PDB entry 1OGV | X-ray diffraction, 2.35 A resolution | chains L and M of the 3 polymer chains in the assembly

# Chain L
Name: Reaction center protein L chain
Source organism: Rhodobacter sphaeroides
UniProtKB: P0C0Y8 (RCEL_RHOSH); residues 1-281 here correspond to UniProt positions 2-282 (UniProt number = residue number + 1)
Amino-acid sequence (281 residues; each row starts with the number of its first residue):
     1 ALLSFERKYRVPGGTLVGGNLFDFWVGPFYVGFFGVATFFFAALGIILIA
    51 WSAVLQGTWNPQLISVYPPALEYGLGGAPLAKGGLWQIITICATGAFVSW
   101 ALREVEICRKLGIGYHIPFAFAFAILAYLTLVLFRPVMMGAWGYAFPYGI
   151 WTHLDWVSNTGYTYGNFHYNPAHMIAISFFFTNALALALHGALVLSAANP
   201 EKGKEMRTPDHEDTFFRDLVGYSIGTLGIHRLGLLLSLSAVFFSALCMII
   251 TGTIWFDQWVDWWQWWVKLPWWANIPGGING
Metal / ion sites: bacteriochlorophyll a Mg site 1 near His-153 (its only coordinating residue here); bacteriochlorophyll a Mg site 2 near His-173 (its only coordinating residue here); Fe2+: His-190, His-230 (shared with His-219(M), Glu-234(M), His-266(M) of chain M)
Small-molecule neighbours:
  - bacteriochlorophyll a (BCL), molecule 1: Ile-46, Ile-49, Phe-97, Tyr-128, Leu-131, Phe-146, Ile-150, Trp-151, His-153, Leu-154, Trp-156, Val-157
  - bacteriochlorophyll a (BCL), molecule 2: Phe-97, Phe-121, Ala-124, Ile-125, Ala-127, Tyr-128, Leu-131, Trp-156, Val-157, Ser-158, Thr-160, Gly-161, Tyr-162, Asn-166, Phe-167, His-168, His-173, Ala-176, Ile-177, Phe-180, Phe-181, Val-241, Ser-244, Ala-245, Cys-247, Met-248
  - bacteriochlorophyll a (BCL), molecule 3: Val-157, Tyr-162, His-168, Phe-181
  - bacteriochlorophyll a (BCL), molecule 4: His-168, His-173, Met-174, Ile-177, Ser-178, Phe-181, Thr-182, Leu-185
  - bacteriopheophytin a (BPH), molecule 1: Thr-38, Phe-41, Ala-42, Gly-45, Ile-49, Ile-89, Cys-92, Ala-93, Ala-96, Phe-97, Trp-100, Glu-104, Ile-117, Ala-120, Phe-121, Phe-123, Ala-124, Tyr-128, Phe-146, Pro-147, Tyr-148, Gly-149, Ile-150, His-153, Phe-180, Ser-237, Leu-238, Val-241
  - bacteriopheophytin a (BPH), molecule 2: Phe-181, Ala-184, Leu-185, Ala-188, Leu-189, Phe-216, Leu-219

# Chain M
Name: Reaction center protein M chain
Source organism: Rhodobacter sphaeroides
UniProtKB: P0C0Y9 (RCEM_RHOSH); residues 1-307 here correspond to UniProt positions 2-308 (UniProt number = residue number + 1)
Amino-acid sequence (307 residues; row label = number of the first residue in the row):
     1 AEYQNIFSQVQVRGPADLGMTEDVNLANRSGVGPFSTLLGWFGNAQLGPI
    51 YLGSLGVLSLFSGLMWFFTIGIWFWYQAGWNPAVFLRDLFFFSLEPPAPE
   101 YGLSFAAPLKEGGLWLIASFFMFVAVWSWWGRTYLRAQALGMGKHTAWAF
   151 LSAIWLWMVLGFIRPILMGSWSEAVPYGIFSHLDWTNNFSLVHGNLFYNP
   201 FHGLSIAFLYGSALLFAMHGATILAVSRFGGERELEQIADRGTAAERAAL
   251 FWRWTMGFNATMEGIHRWAIWMAVLVTLTGGIGILLSGTVVDNWYVWGQN
   301 HGMAPLN
Unresolved in the structure: 303-307
Swiss-Prot annotation at these positions:
  - binding site ((7R,8Z)-bacteriochlorophyll b): His-182, His-202
  - binding site (Fe cation): His-219, Glu-234, His-266
  - binding site (a ubiquinone): Trp-252
Metal / ion sites: bacteriochlorophyll a Mg site 1 near His-182 (its only coordinating residue here); bacteriochlorophyll a Mg site 2 near His-202 (its only coordinating residue here); Fe2+: His-219, Glu-234, His-266 (shared with His-190(L), His-230(L) of chain L)
Small-molecule neighbours:
  - bacteriochlorophyll a (BCL), molecule 1: Trp-66, Val-126, Phe-150, Ala-153, Ile-154, Leu-156, Trp-157, Leu-160, Trp-185, Thr-186, Asn-187, Phe-189, Ser-190, Asn-195, Leu-196, Phe-197, His-202, Ser-205, Ile-206, Leu-209, Tyr-210, Val-276, Thr-277, Gly-280, Gly-281, Ile-284
  - bacteriochlorophyll a (BCL), molecule 2: Trp-157, Leu-160, Val-175, Ile-179, His-182, Leu-183, Trp-185, Thr-186
  - bacteriochlorophyll a (BCL), molecule 3: Thr-186, Phe-197, Tyr-210
  - bacteriochlorophyll a (BCL), molecule 4: Phe-197, Gly-203, Ile-206, Ala-207, Tyr-210, Gly-211, Leu-214
  - bacteriopheophytin a (BPH), molecule 1: Ser-59, Leu-60, Gly-63, Leu-64, Ala-125, Val-126, Trp-129, Thr-133, Thr-146, Ala-149, Phe-150, Ala-153, Ala-273, Val-274, Thr-277
  - bacteriopheophytin a (BPH), molecule 2: Tyr-210, Ala-213, Leu-214, Ala-217, Met-218, Trp-252, Thr-255, Met-256
  - ubiquinone-10 (U10): Leu-214, Leu-215, Met-218, His-219, Thr-222, Ile-223, Ala-245, Ala-248, Ala-249, Trp-252, Met-256, Phe-258, Asn-259, Ala-260, Thr-261, Met-262, Ile-265, Trp-268, Met-272

# Interface between chain L and chain M
Contacting residue pairs - 209 pairs, chain L then chain M:
  Ala-1(L) / Arg-253(M)  hydrogen bond (backbone-side chain)
  Leu-3(L) / Leu-250(M)  hydrophobic
  Leu-3(L) / Arg-253(M)
  Leu-3(L) / Asn-259(M)
  Phe-5(L) / Arg-241(M)
  Phe-5(L) / Glu-246(M)
  Glu-6(L) / Leu-250(M)
  Glu-6(L) / Arg-253(M)  salt bridge
  Glu-6(L) / Trp-254(M)  hydrogen bond
  Lys-8(L) / Glu-246(M)  salt bridge
  Tyr-9(L) / Thr-243(M)  hydrogen bond
  Tyr-9(L) / Glu-246(M)  hydrogen bond
  Tyr-9(L) / Arg-247(M)
  Tyr-9(L) / Leu-250(M)  hydrophobic
  Tyr-9(L) / Trp-254(M)
  Arg-10(L) / Trp-254(M)
  Trp-25(L) / Trp-254(M)
  Pro-28(L) / Arg-253(M)
  Pro-28(L) / Trp-254(M)
  Pro-28(L) / Gly-257(M)
  Phe-29(L) / Trp-254(M)
  Phe-29(L) / Met-256(M)
  Phe-29(L) / Gly-257(M)
  Tyr-30(L) / Trp-254(M)  hydrogen bond (backbone-backbone)
  Trp-100(L) / Thr-255(M)
  Arg-103(L) / Trp-254(M)  hydrogen bond (side chain-backbone)
  Arg-103(L) / Thr-255(M)  hydrogen bond (side chain-backbone)
  Glu-104(L) / Phe-251(M)
  Glu-104(L) / Thr-255(M)
  Ile-107(L) / Phe-251(M)  hydrophobic
  Ile-107(L) / Thr-255(M)
  Cys-108(L) / Phe-251(M)  hydrophobic
  Lys-110(L) / Trp-254(M)
  Leu-111(L) / Arg-247(M)  hydrogen bond (backbone-side chain)
  Leu-111(L) / Phe-251(M)  hydrophobic
  Leu-111(L) / Trp-254(M)  hydrophobic
  Gly-112(L) / Arg-228(M)  hydrogen bond (backbone-side chain)
  Gly-112(L) / Phe-229(M)
  Ile-113(L) / Ala-225(M)
  Ile-113(L) / Val-226(M)  hydrophobic
  Ile-113(L) / Arg-228(M)
  Ile-113(L) / Phe-229(M)  hydrophobic
  Gly-114(L) / Ala-225(M)  hydrogen bond (backbone-backbone)
  Gly-114(L) / Arg-228(M)
  His-116(L) / Gln-4(M)  hydrogen bond (side chain-backbone)
  His-116(L) / Ala-221(M)
  His-116(L) / Leu-224(M)
  His-116(L) / Ala-225(M)
  Ile-117(L) / Ala-221(M)
  Ile-117(L) / Thr-222(M)
  Ile-117(L) / Phe-251(M)  hydrophobic
  Ile-117(L) / Trp-252(M)  hydrophobic
  Trp-151(L) / Phe-197(M)
  Trp-151(L) / Tyr-198(M)  hydrophobic
  Leu-154(L) / Phe-197(M)
  Asp-155(L) / Tyr-198(M)  hydrogen bond
  Val-157(L) / Phe-197(M)  hydrophobic
  Ser-158(L) / Phe-197(M)
  Tyr-162(L) / Asn-187(M)  hydrogen bond
  Tyr-162(L) / Leu-191(M)
  Asn-166(L) / Leu-183(M)
  Asn-166(L) / Asp-184(M)
  Asn-166(L) / Asn-187(M)
  His-168(L) / Leu-183(M)  hydrogen bond (side chain-backbone)
  His-168(L) / Thr-186(M)
  Tyr-169(L) / Phe-180(M)
  Tyr-169(L) / Asp-184(M)  hydrogen bond
  Met-174(L) / Phe-180(M)  hydrophobic
  Met-174(L) / Leu-183(M)  hydrophobic
  Phe-180(L) / Leu-209(M)
  Phe-180(L) / Ala-213(M)  hydrophobic
  Asn-183(L) / Ser-212(M)  hydrogen bond (side chain-backbone)
  Asn-183(L) / Ala-213(M)
  Asn-183(L) / Phe-216(M)
  Ala-184(L) / Ala-273(M)
  Ala-186(L) / Phe-216(M)
  Leu-187(L) / Ser-212(M)
  Leu-187(L) / Phe-216(M)
  Leu-187(L) / Ala-269(M)  hydrophobic
  Ala-188(L) / Ala-273(M)  hydrophobic
  Leu-189(L) / Thr-146(M)
  His-190(L) / His-219(M)  hydrogen bond
  His-190(L) / Glu-234(M)  salt bridge
  His-190(L) / His-266(M)  hydrogen bond
  Gly-191(L) / His-266(M)
  Ala-192(L) / His-145(M)
  Ala-192(L) / Thr-146(M)
  Ala-192(L) / Ile-270(M)  hydrophobic
  Val-194(L) / Glu-234(M)
  Val-194(L) / Leu-235(M)
  Val-194(L) / His-266(M)
  Leu-195(L) / His-145(M)
  Leu-195(L) / Glu-263(M)
  Leu-195(L) / His-266(M)
  Leu-195(L) / Arg-267(M)
  Leu-195(L) / Ile-270(M)  hydrophobic
  Ser-196(L) / Met-142(M)
  Ser-196(L) / Gly-143(M)  hydrogen bond (backbone-backbone)
  Ser-196(L) / His-145(M)  hydrogen bond (backbone-side chain)
  Ala-197(L) / Met-142(M)  hydrophobic
  Ala-197(L) / Leu-235(M)  hydrophobic
  Ala-198(L) / Leu-235(M)
  Asn-199(L) / Gly-143(M)
  Asn-199(L) / His-145(M)
  Asn-199(L) / Glu-263(M)  hydrogen bond
  Asn-199(L) / Arg-267(M)  hydrogen bond
  Pro-200(L) / Gly-141(M)
  Pro-200(L) / Gly-143(M)
  Glu-201(L) / Gln-138(M)
  Glu-201(L) / Gly-141(M)  hydrogen bond (backbone-backbone)
  Glu-201(L) / Met-142(M)
  Glu-201(L) / Gly-143(M)
  Glu-201(L) / Lys-144(M)  salt bridge
  Lys-204(L) / Gly-141(M)
  Met-206(L) / Leu-235(M)
  Met-206(L) / Ile-238(M)  hydrophobic
  Arg-207(L) / Glu-22(M)  salt bridge
  Arg-207(L) / Leu-140(M)  hydrogen bond (side chain-backbone)
  Arg-207(L) / Gly-141(M)
  Arg-207(L) / Met-142(M)
  Arg-207(L) / Leu-235(M)
  Thr-208(L) / Leu-235(M)
  Pro-209(L) / Leu-235(M)
  Asp-210(L) / Met-20(M)
  His-211(L) / Met-20(M)
  His-211(L) / Glu-22(M)  salt bridge
  His-211(L) / Leu-140(M)
  His-211(L) / Met-142(M)
  Glu-212(L) / Met-142(M)
  Glu-212(L) / Leu-235(M)
  Thr-214(L) / Gly-19(M)
  Thr-214(L) / Met-20(M)  hydrogen bond (side chain-backbone)
  Thr-214(L) / Arg-29(M)
  Thr-214(L) / Leu-140(M)
  Phe-215(L) / Thr-133(M)
  Phe-215(L) / Arg-136(M)
  Phe-215(L) / Ala-137(M)
  Phe-215(L) / Leu-140(M)  hydrophobic
  Phe-215(L) / Met-142(M)  hydrophobic
  Phe-215(L) / Thr-146(M)
  Arg-217(L) / Asp-17(M)
  Arg-217(L) / Gln-46(M)
  Arg-217(L) / Gly-48(M)
  Arg-217(L) / Pro-49(M)
  Arg-217(L) / Ile-50(M)
  Asp-218(L) / Val-24(M)
  Asp-218(L) / Arg-29(M)  salt bridge
  Asp-218(L) / Ile-50(M)
  Asp-218(L) / Tyr-51(M)  hydrogen bond (backbone-backbone)
  Asp-218(L) / Arg-132(M)  hydrogen bond (backbone-side chain)
  Leu-219(L) / Trp-129(M)
  Leu-219(L) / Arg-132(M)  hydrogen bond (backbone-side chain)
  Leu-219(L) / Thr-133(M)
  Val-220(L) / Ile-50(M)
  Gly-221(L) / Leu-47(M)
  Gly-221(L) / Gly-48(M)  hydrogen bond (backbone-backbone)
  Gly-221(L) / Pro-49(M)
  Gly-221(L) / Ile-50(M)
  Tyr-222(L) / Asn-44(M)  hydrogen bond (side chain-backbone)
  Tyr-222(L) / Gln-46(M)
  Ser-223(L) / Asn-44(M)  hydrogen bond (backbone-side chain)
  Ile-224(L) / Gly-43(M)
  Ile-224(L) / Asn-44(M)  hydrogen bond (backbone-backbone)
  Gly-225(L) / Asn-44(M)
  Thr-226(L) / Glu-232(M)
  Leu-227(L) / Asn-5(M)
  Leu-227(L) / Leu-224(M)  hydrophobic
  Gly-228(L) / Phe-42(M)
  Ile-229(L) / Phe-216(M)
  His-230(L) / His-219(M)  hydrogen bond
  His-230(L) / Gly-220(M)
  His-230(L) / Ile-223(M)
  His-230(L) / Glu-234(M)  salt bridge
  Arg-231(L) / Asn-5(M)  hydrogen bond (side chain-backbone)
  Arg-231(L) / Ile-6(M)  hydrogen bond (side chain-backbone)
  Arg-231(L) / Phe-7(M)
  Arg-231(L) / Ser-8(M)  hydrogen bond
  Arg-231(L) / Trp-41(M)  hydrogen bond (side chain-backbone)
  Arg-231(L) / Phe-42(M)  hydrogen bond (side chain-backbone)
  Leu-232(L) / Phe-42(M)
  Gly-233(L) / Phe-216(M)
  Leu-234(L) / Ala-217(M)
  Leu-234(L) / Leu-224(M)  hydrophobic
  Ser-237(L) / Ala-213(M)
  Ser-237(L) / Ala-217(M)
  Trp-263(L) / Phe-180(M)  hydrophobic
  Trp-266(L) / Leu-86(M)  hydrogen bond (side chain-backbone)
  Trp-266(L) / Arg-87(M)  hydrogen bond (side chain-backbone)
  Val-267(L) / Arg-87(M)
  Val-267(L) / Phe-91(M)  hydrophobic
  Trp-272(L) / Ala-83(M)
  Trp-272(L) / Arg-87(M)  hydrogen bond (backbone-side chain)
  Ile-275(L) / Asn-81(M)
  Ile-275(L) / Ala-83(M)  hydrophobic
  Ile-275(L) / Val-84(M)  hydrophobic
  Ile-275(L) / Arg-87(M)  hydrogen bond (backbone-side chain)
  Pro-276(L) / Val-84(M)
  Gly-277(L) / Val-84(M)
  Gly-277(L) / Arg-87(M)  hydrogen bond (backbone-side chain)
  Gly-278(L) / Gln-77(M)  hydrogen bond (backbone-backbone)
  Gly-278(L) / Val-84(M)
  Gly-278(L) / Asp-88(M)
  Ile-279(L) / Asp-88(M)  hydrogen bond (backbone-side chain)
  Ile-279(L) / Phe-91(M)
  Ile-279(L) / Phe-92(M)  hydrophobic
  Asn-280(L) / Arg-87(M)  hydrogen bond (backbone-side chain)
  Asn-280(L) / Asp-88(M)  hydrogen bond
  Asn-280(L) / Phe-91(M)
  Gly-281(L) / Arg-87(M)
Also at the interface, not in a pair above, chain L (99 interface residues in all): Leu-2, Tyr-115, Ala-120, Phe-181, Leu-193, Asp-213, Leu-235, Leu-238
Also at the interface, not in a pair above, chain M (98 interface residues in all): Glu-2, Tyr-3, Leu-39, Ala-78, Leu-215, Met-218, Ala-239, Ala-249, Met-272

# Overview
99 residues of chain L and 98 residues of chain M are in contact, with 47 hydrogen bonds and 8 salt bridges.
Polar pairs include Glu-6(L)/Arg-253(M), Lys-8(L)/Glu-246(M) and His-190(L)/Glu-234(M). Bacteriochlorophyll a
and bacteriopheophytin a are bound between chain L and chain M.
Here chain L is Reaction center protein L chain and chain M is Reaction center protein M chain, both from
Rhodobacter sphaeroides. Entry 1OGV (Lipidic cubic phase crystal structure of the photosynthetic reaction
centre from Rhodobacter sphaeroides) was determined by X-ray diffraction.
